Entry 7JZZ (electron microscopy, 3.20 A resolution); this record covers chains B and M of the 12 polymer chains in the assembly.

Chain B:
Name: Type I-F CRISPR-associated protein Csy2
Organism: Pseudomonas aeruginosa
UniProtKB: B3G161 (B3G161_PSEAI); numbering as in UniProt (aligned over 1-327)
Amino-acid sequence (327 residues; numbered 1 to 327; the number before each row is that of its first residue):
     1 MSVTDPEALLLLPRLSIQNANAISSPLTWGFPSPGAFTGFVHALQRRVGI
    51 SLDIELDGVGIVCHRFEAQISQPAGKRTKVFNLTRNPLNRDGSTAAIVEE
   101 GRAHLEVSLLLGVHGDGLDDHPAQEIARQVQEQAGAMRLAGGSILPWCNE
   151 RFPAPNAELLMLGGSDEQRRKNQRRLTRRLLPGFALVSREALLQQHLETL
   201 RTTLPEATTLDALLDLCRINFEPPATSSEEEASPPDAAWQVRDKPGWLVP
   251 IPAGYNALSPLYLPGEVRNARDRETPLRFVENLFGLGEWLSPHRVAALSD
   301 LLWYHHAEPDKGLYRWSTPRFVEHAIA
Unresolved in the structure: 1-2, 225-238, 323-327

Chain M:
Molecule: 61-nt RNA strand
Organism: Pseudomonas aeruginosa
Sequence (61 nucleotides; numbered 1 to 61; the number before each row is that of its first residue):
     1 CUAAGAAAUUCACGGCGGGCUUGAUGUCCGCGUCUACCUGAUUCACUGCC
    51 GUAUAGGCAGC
Construct notes: conflict A41 (G1458 in 313291946), A53 (G1446 in 313291946)

How chain B and chain M interact:
Pairs across the interface - 32 pairs, chain B then chain M:
  Asn21(B) - A3(M)  hydrogen bond to the sugar
  Asn21(B) - A4(M)  hydrogen bond to the phosphate
  Pro26(B) - A3(M)  base contact
  Ser33(B) - A3(M)  hydrogen bond to the phosphate
  Ala36(B) - U2(M)  phosphate contact
  Ala36(B) - A3(M)  hydrogen bond to the phosphate
  Gly39(B) - C1(M)  phosphate contact
  Gly39(B) - U2(M)  sugar contact
  Phe40(B) - U2(M)  base contact
  His42(B) - C1(M)  sugar contact
  Ala43(B) - U2(M)  base contact
  Arg46(B) - C1(M)  hydrogen bond to the base
  Thr84(B) - A7(M)  sugar contact
  Arg85(B) - A7(M)  hydrogen bond to the sugar
  Arg85(B) - A8(M)  hydrogen bond to the sugar
  Arg85(B) - U9(M)  hydrogen bond to the base
  Arg85(B) - U10(M)  base contact
  Asn86(B) - A7(M)  base contact
  Pro87(B) - A7(M)  phosphate contact
  Pro87(B) - A8(M)  phosphate contact
  Glu100(B) - A6(M)  base contact
  Glu100(B) - A7(M)  hydrogen bond to the base
  Met137(B) - U2(M)  base contact
  Arg138(B) - U2(M)  hydrogen bond to the base
  Arg138(B) - G5(M)  salt bridge to the phosphate
  Arg138(B) - A6(M)  salt bridge to the phosphate
  Leu139(B) - U2(M)  base contact
  Gly141(B) - G5(M)  phosphate contact
  Tyr255(B) - A3(M)  phosphate contact
  Arg271(B) - U2(M)  salt bridge to the phosphate
  Arg271(B) - A4(M)  base contact
  Asn282(B) - A3(M)  hydrogen bond to the base
Other interface residues (no listed pair), chain B (27 interface residues in all): Ile23, Ser24, Gly35, Arg102, Ala140, Asp272

Overview:
Chain B and chain M form an interface of 27 and 10 residues respectively; the contacts include 11 hydrogen
bonds and 3 salt bridges. Polar contacts include Arg46(B)-C1(M), Arg85(B)-U9(M) and Glu100(B)-A7(M).
Here chain B is Type I-F CRISPR-associated protein Csy2 and chain M is a 61-nt RNA strand, both from
Pseudomonas aeruginosa. Entry 7JZZ (Cryo-EM structure of CRISPR-Cas surveillance complex with AcrIF14) was
determined by electron microscopy, deposited together with 7JZW and 7JZX.
